4HKV - chains A and B; structure by X-ray diffraction, 1.65 A resolution.

# Chain A
Name: Naphthalene 1,2-dioxygenase subunit alpha
From: Pseudomonas sp. C18
Notes: EC 1.14.12.12
UniProtKB: P0A111 (NDOB_PSEU8); residues 1-449 here = UniProt positions 1-449
Amino-acid sequence (449 residues; numbered 1 to 449; the number before each row is that of its first residue):
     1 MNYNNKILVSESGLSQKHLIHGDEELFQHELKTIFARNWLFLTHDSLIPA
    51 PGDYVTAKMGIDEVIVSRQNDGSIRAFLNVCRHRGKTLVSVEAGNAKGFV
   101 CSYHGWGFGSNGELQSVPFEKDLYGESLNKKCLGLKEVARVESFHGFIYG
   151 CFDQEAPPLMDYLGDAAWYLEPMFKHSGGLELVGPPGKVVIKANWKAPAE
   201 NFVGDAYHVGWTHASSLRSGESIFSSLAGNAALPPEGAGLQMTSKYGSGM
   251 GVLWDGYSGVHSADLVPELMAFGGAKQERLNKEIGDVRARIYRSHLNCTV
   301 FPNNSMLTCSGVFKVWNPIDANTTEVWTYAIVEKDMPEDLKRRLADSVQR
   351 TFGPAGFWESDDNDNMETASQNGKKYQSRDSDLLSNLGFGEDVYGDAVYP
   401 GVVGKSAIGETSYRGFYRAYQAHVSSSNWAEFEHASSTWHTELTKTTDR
Disordered / not traced: 447-449
UniProt features mapped onto this chain:
  - binding site ([2Fe-2S] cluster): Cys81, His83, Cys101, His104
  - binding site (Fe cation): His208, His213, Asp362
Bound ions: 2Fe-2S cluster Fe: Cys81, His83, Cys101, His104; Fe ion: His208, His213, Asp362
Small-molecule neighbours:
  - 2Fe-2S cluster (FES): Cys81, His83, Arg84, Gly85, Lys86, Cys101, Tyr103, His104, Gly105, Trp106
  - benzamide (UNU): Asn201, Phe202, Asp205, His208, Val209, Phe224, His295, Asn297, Leu307
From the paper describing this entry:
  - binding site for benzamide: Asn201, Val209, Asn297, Leu307

# Chain B
Name: Naphthalene 1,2-dioxygenase subunit beta
From: Pseudomonas sp. C18
Notes: EC 1.14.12.12
UniProtKB: P0A113 (NDOC_PSEU8); residues 0-193 here correspond to UniProt positions 1-194 (UniProt number = residue number + 1)
Amino-acid sequence (194 residues; each row starts with the number of its first residue; numbering starts at 0):
     0 MMINIQEDKLVSAHDAEEILRFFNCHDSALQQEATTLLTQEAHLLDIQAY
    50 RAWLEHCVGSEVQYQVISRELRAASERRYKLNEAMNVYNENFQQLKVRVE
   100 HQLDPQNWGNSPKLRFTRFITNVQAAMDVNDKELLHIRSNVILHRARRGN
   150 QVDVFYAAREDKWKRGEGGVRKLVQRFVDYPERILQTHNLMVFL
Disordered / not traced: 0-1

# Interface between chain A and chain B
Residue-residue contacts (86):
  Ser46(A) - Leu80(B)
  Leu47(A) - Tyr78(B)  hydrogen bond (backbone-side chain)
  Leu47(A) - Leu80(B)
  Asp53(A) - Tyr78(B)
  Val91(A) - Leu70(B)
  Val91(A) - Arg71(B)
  Val91(A) - Ala72(B)
  Glu92(A) - Glu69(B)
  Glu92(A) - Leu70(B)  hydrogen bond (backbone-backbone)
  Glu92(A) - Arg182(B)  salt bridge
  Ala93(A) - Glu69(B)
  Ala93(A) - Leu70(B)
  Ala93(A) - Arg71(B)
  Ala93(A) - Tyr78(B)  hydrophobic
  Gly94(A) - Glu75(B)
  Gly94(A) - Tyr78(B)
  Asn95(A) - Glu75(B)  hydrogen bond (backbone-side chain)
  Asn95(A) - Arg76(B)  hydrogen bond (backbone-side chain)
  Asn95(A) - Arg77(B)  hydrogen bond
  Asn95(A) - Tyr78(B)
  Val183(A) - Asn81(B)
  Gly184(A) - Asn81(B)
  Pro185(A) - Glu69(B)
  Pro185(A) - Asn81(B)
  Pro185(A) - Ala83(B)
  Pro185(A) - Met84(B)
  Pro185(A) - Arg182(B)
  Pro186(A) - Met84(B)
  Pro186(A) - Arg182(B)  hydrogen bond (backbone-side chain)
  Lys188(A) - Arg182(B)
  Lys188(A) - Ile183(B)
  Lys188(A) - Leu184(B)  hydrogen bond (backbone-backbone)
  Val189(A) - Leu184(B)
  Val189(A) - His187(B)
  Val189(A) - Asn188(B)
  Val190(A) - Ile183(B)  hydrophobic
  Val190(A) - Leu184(B)  hydrogen bond (backbone-backbone)
  Val190(A) - Gln185(B)
  Val190(A) - His187(B)
  Ile191(A) - His187(B)
  Lys192(A) - His187(B)
  Trp211(A) - Gln105(B)
  Trp211(A) - Trp107(B)  hydrogen bond (backbone-side chain)
  Ala214(A) - Gln105(B)
  Ser215(A) - His100(B)  hydrogen bond
  Ser215(A) - Asp103(B)
  Ser215(A) - Asn106(B)
  Ser216(A) - His100(B)  hydrogen bond
  Arg218(A) - Asp103(B)  salt bridge
  Arg218(A) - Gln105(B)  hydrogen bond
  Ser219(A) - Val96(B)
  Ser219(A) - Glu99(B)
  Ser219(A) - His100(B)  hydrogen bond (side chain-backbone)
  Gly229(A) - Gln105(B)
  Asp264(A) - Gln93(B)  hydrogen bond
  Glu325(A) - Ile183(B)
  Asp346(A) - Asn85(B)  hydrogen bond
  Asp346(A) - Asn88(B)  hydrogen bond
  Gln349(A) - Met84(B)
  Gln349(A) - Asn85(B)
  Arg350(A) - Asn88(B)  hydrogen bond (side chain-backbone)
  Arg350(A) - Glu89(B)  salt bridge
  Arg350(A) - Gln93(B)  hydrogen bond
  Arg350(A) - Arg97(B)  hydrogen bond (backbone-side chain)
  Pro354(A) - Met84(B)
  Pro354(A) - Leu184(B)  hydrophobic
  Pro354(A) - Asn188(B)
  Pro354(A) - Leu189(B)  hydrogen bond (backbone-backbone)
  Ala355(A) - Val86(B)  hydrophobic
  Ala355(A) - Tyr87(B)  hydrophobic
  Ala355(A) - Arg97(B)  hydrogen bond (backbone-side chain)
  Ala355(A) - Leu189(B)
  Ala355(A) - Met190(B)
  Gly356(A) - Met190(B)
  Phe357(A) - Val96(B)  hydrophobic
  Phe357(A) - His100(B)
  Phe357(A) - Met190(B)  hydrophobic
  Ser360(A) - His100(B)
  Ser360(A) - Met190(B)
  Asp361(A) - His100(B)  salt bridge
  Asn363(A) - His187(B)
  Asn363(A) - Asn188(B)  hydrogen bond
  Asp364(A) - Gly108(B)
  Asp364(A) - Arg146(B)  salt bridge
  Asp364(A) - Arg147(B)  salt bridge
  Glu367(A) - His187(B)  salt bridge
Other interface residues (no listed pair), chain A (43 interface residues in all): Pro49, Val55, Gly187, Thr212, Gly220
Other interface residues (no listed pair), chain B (39 interface residues in all): Ser67, Glu82

# In short
Chain A and chain B form an interface of 43 and 39 residues respectively; the contacts include 22 hydrogen
bonds and 7 salt bridges. Polar pairs include Glu92(A)-Arg182(B), Arg218(A)-Asp103(B) and Arg350(A)-Glu89(B).
Ligands of chain A: 2Fe-2S cluster and benzamide. From the paper: a binding site for benzamide at Asn201(A),
Val209(A) and Asn297(A) among others.
Chain A is Naphthalene 1,2-dioxygenase subunit alpha and chain B is Naphthalene 1,2-dioxygenase subunit beta,
both from Pseudomonas sp. C18; the structure, Naphthalene 1,2-Dioxygenase bound to benzamide, was determined
by X-ray diffraction together with 4HJL, 4HM0, 4HM2, 4HM3, 4HM4, 4HM5 and 3 further entries from the same
study.
